1MZ8 - chains A and B; structure by X-ray diffraction, 2.00 A resolution.

# Chain A
Name: Colicin E7 immunity protein
Organism: Escherichia coli
UniProt: Q03708 (IMM7_ECOLI); residue numbers follow UniProt; this construct covers 1-87
Chain sequence (87 residues; each row starts with the number of its first residue):
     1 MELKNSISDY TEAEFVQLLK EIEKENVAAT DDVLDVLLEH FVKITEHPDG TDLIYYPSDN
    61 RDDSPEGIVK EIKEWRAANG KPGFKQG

# Chain B
Name: Colicin E7
Organism: Escherichia coli
Notes: EC 3.1.-.-; fragment: nuclease domain
UniProt: Q47112 (CEA7_ECOLI); residues 446-576 here = UniProt positions 446-576
Chain sequence (131 residues; numbered 446 to 576; the number before each row is that of its first residue):
   446 KRNKPGKATG KGKPVNNKWL NNAGKDLGSP VPDRIANKLR DKEFKSFDDF RKKFWEEVSK
   506 DPELSKQFSR NNNDRMKVGK APKTRTQDVS GKRTSFELHH EKPISQNGGV YDMDNISVVT
   566 PKRHIDIHRG K
Metal / ion sites: Zn2+: His544, His569, His573 (together with phosphate ion)
Swiss-Prot annotation at these positions:
  - binding site (Zn(2+)): His544, His569, His573
From the paper describing this entry:
  - Zn2+ coordination: His544, His569, His573
  - binding site for phosphate ion: His545
  - catalytic residues: His545 (proposed by the authors, not directly observed)
  - contacts within the chain: His545-Val555 (hydrogen bond), Glu546-Asn560 (hydrogen bond), Lys547-Asn560 (hydrogen bond), Gly554-Asn560 (hydrogen bond)
  - conformationally variable residues (loop rearrangement): Ser550 to Gly554

# Interface between chain A and chain B
Contacting residue pairs - 35 pairs, chain A then chain B:
  Glu23(A) - Asn516(B)
  Glu25(A) - Lys525(B)  hydrogen bond (backbone-side chain)
  Asn26(A) - Asn516(B)  hydrogen bond
  Asn26(A) - Arg520(B)
  Asn26(A) - Val523(B)
  Asn26(A) - Lys525(B)  hydrogen bond (backbone-side chain)
  Val27(A) - Asp519(B)
  Val27(A) - Val523(B)
  Ala28(A) - Lys525(B)  hydrogen bond (backbone-side chain)
  Ala29(A) - Lys525(B)
  Thr30(A) - Lys525(B)  hydrogen bond (backbone-side chain)
  Asp31(A) - Arg520(B)  salt bridge
  Asp31(A) - Lys525(B)  salt bridge
  Leu34(A) - Arg520(B)
  Leu34(A) - Lys528(B)
  Asp35(A) - Lys528(B)  salt bridge
  Leu38(A) - Lys528(B)
  Asp49(A) - Thr531(B)  hydrogen bond (backbone-side chain)
  Thr51(A) - Thr531(B)  hydrogen bond
  Asp52(A) - Arg530(B)
  Asp52(A) - Thr531(B)  hydrogen bond (side chain-backbone)
  Ile54(A) - Asn516(B)
  Tyr55(A) - Ser514(B)  hydrogen bond (backbone-side chain)
  Tyr55(A) - Asn516(B)
  Tyr55(A) - Asn517(B)
  Tyr55(A) - Arg520(B)
  Tyr55(A) - Lys528(B)
  Tyr56(A) - Asn517(B)
  Tyr56(A) - Lys528(B)  hydrogen bond (side chain-backbone)
  Tyr56(A) - Thr529(B)
  Tyr56(A) - Arg530(B)
  Tyr56(A) - Phe541(B)
  Pro57(A) - Ser514(B)
  Asp63(A) - Ser514(B)
  Asp63(A) - Arg515(B)  hydrogen bond (backbone-side chain)
Other interface residues (no listed pair), chain A (22 interface residues in all): Ile22, Gly50, Ser64
Other interface residues (no listed pair), chain B (14 interface residues in all): Thr539

# In short
22 residues of chain A and 14 residues of chain B are in contact; the contacts include 11 hydrogen bonds and 3
salt bridges. Among the polar pairs are Asp31(A)-Arg520(B), Asp31(A)-Lys525(B) and Asp35(A)-Lys528(B). From
the paper: the catalytic residue His545(B); a binding site for phosphate ion at His545(B).
Chain A is Colicin E7 immunity protein and chain B is Colicin E7, both from Escherichia coli; the structure,
Crystal structures of the nuclease domain of COLE7/IM7 in complex with a phosphate ion and a ..., was
determined by X-ray diffraction.
